Entry 232L (X-ray diffraction, 1.73 A resolution); this record covers chain A.

[Chain A]
Name: T4 lysozyme
Organism: Enterobacteria phage T4
Notes: EC 3.2.1.17
UniProt: P00720 (LYS_BPT4); numbering as in UniProt (aligned over 1-164)
Amino-acid sequence (164 residues; numbered 1 to 164; the number before each row is that of its first residue):
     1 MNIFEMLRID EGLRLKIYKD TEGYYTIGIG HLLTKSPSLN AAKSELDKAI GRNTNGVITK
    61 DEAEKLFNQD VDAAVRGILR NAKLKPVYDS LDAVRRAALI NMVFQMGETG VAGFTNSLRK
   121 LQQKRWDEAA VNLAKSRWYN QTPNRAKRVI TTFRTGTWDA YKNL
Not modelled in the structure: 163-164
Construct notes: engineered mutation T54 (Cys in P00720), A97 (Cys in P00720), K120 (Met in P00720)
Curated features (UniProtKB/Swiss-Prot):
  - active site (Proton donor/acceptor): E11, D20
  - binding site (substrate): L32, F104, S117, N132
  - mutagenesis: E11 (E11A/F/H/M/N: Complete loss of enzymatic activity; E11N: Loss of 84% of enzymatic activity; E11Q: Complete loss of activity), D20 (D20A/N/S/T: Complete loss of enzymatic activity; D20C: Nearly no effet on specific enzymatic activity; D20E/Q: Loss of 99% of enzymatic activity), T26 (T26E: Complete loss of activity at neutral pH; covalently bound substrate; T26H: Facilitates transglycosylation more effectively than hydrolysis; covalently bound substrate), G30 (G30A: Almost complete loss of enzymatic activity; G30F: Almost complete loss of enzymatic activity. The enzyme is destabilized by 1.5 kcal/mol), S117 (S117F: 10-fold decrease in enzymatic activity; S117I: 500-fold decrease in enzymatic activity; S117V: 50-fold decrease in enzymatic activity), N132 (N132I: 5-fold decrease in enzymatic activity; N132M/F: 2-fold decrease in enzymatic activity)

[In short]
UniProt lists active-site residues E11 and D20, 4 substrate-binding residues and 6 mutagenesis sites.
Chain A is T4 lysozyme (Enterobacteria phage T4); the structure, T4 lysozyme mutant M120K, was determined by
X-ray diffraction together with 230L, 231L, 233L and 234L from the same study.
